5E4E - chains A and C of the 3 polymer chains in the assembly; structure by X-ray diffraction, 3.00 A resolution.

# Chain A
Molecule: Interleukin-13
Source organism: Homo sapiens
UniProt: P35225 (IL13_HUMAN); residues 1-113 here correspond to UniProt positions 34-146 (UniProt number = residue number + 33)
Sequence (113 residues; numbered 1 to 113; the number before each row is that of its first residue):
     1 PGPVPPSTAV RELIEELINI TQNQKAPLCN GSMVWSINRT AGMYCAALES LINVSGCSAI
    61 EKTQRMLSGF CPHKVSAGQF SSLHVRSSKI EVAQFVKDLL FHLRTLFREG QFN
Unresolved in the structure: 24-25
Construct notes: engineered mutation Val-10 (Leu43 in P35225), Ile-18 (Val51 in P35225), Arg-39 (Leu72 in P35225), Ser-87 (Asp120 in P35225), Ser-88 (Thr121 in P35225), Phe-101 (Leu134 in P35225), Arg-104 (Lys137 in P35225), Thr-105 (Lys138 in P35225), Gln-111 (Arg144 in P35225)
Swiss-Prot annotation at these positions:
  - glycosylation (N-linked (GlcNAc...) asparagine): Asn-19, Asn-30, Asn-38, Asn-53
Disulfide bonds: Cys-29/Cys-57, Cys-45/Cys-71

# Chain C
Molecule: Interleukin-13 receptor subunit alpha-1
Source organism: Homo sapiens
UniProt: P78552 (I13R1_HUMAN); residues 23-340 here = UniProt positions 23-340
Sequence (318 residues; each row starts with the number of its first residue):
    23 GGGAAPTETQ PPVTNLSVSV ENLCTVIWTW NPPEGASSNC SLWYFSHFGD KQDKKIAPET
    83 RRSIEVPLNE RICLQVGSQC STNESEKPSI LVEKCISPPE GDPESAVTEL QCIWHNLSYM
   143 KCSWLPGRNT SPDTNYTLYY WHRSLEKIHQ CENIFREGQY FGCSFDLTKV KDSSFEQHSV
   203 QIMVKDNAGK IKPSFNIVPL TSRVKPDPPH IKNLSFHNDD LYVQWENPQN FISRCLFYEV
   263 EVNNSQTETH NVFYVQEAKC ENPEFERNVE NTSCFMVPGV LPDTLNTVRI RVKTNKLCYE
   323 DDKLWSNWSQ EMSIGKKR
Unresolved in the structure: 23-31, 192-197
Swiss-Prot annotation at these positions:
  - motif: Trp-327 to Ser-331 (WSXWS motif)
  - glycosylation (N-linked (GlcNAc...) asparagine): Asn-37, Asn-61, Asn-105, Asn-138, Asn-157, Asn-235, Asn-265, Asn-293, Asn-329
Disulfide bonds: Cys-62/Cys-102, Cys-95/Cys-117, Cys-134/Cys-144, Cys-173/Cys-185, Cys-257/Cys-320, Cys-282/Cys-296
Residues lining bound ligands: N-acetylglucosamine (NAG; 2-acetamido-2-deoxy-beta-D-glucopyranose): Asp-242, Tyr-244, Met-298
From the paper describing this entry:
  - conformationally variable residues (side-chain flip): Trp-65

# Chain A / chain C interface
Pairs across the interface (42; chain A residue first):
  Ile-14(A) / Lys-318(C)
  Ile-14(A) / Leu-319(C)
  Ile-18(A) / Lys-318(C)
  Gly-31(A) / Lys-76(C)  hydrogen bond (backbone-side chain)
  Met-33(A) / Lys-76(C)
  Met-33(A) / Lys-77(C)
  Met-33(A) / Glu-106(C)
  Trp-35(A) / Trp-65(C)  hydrophobic
  Trp-35(A) / Thr-104(C)
  Arg-86(A) / Trp-65(C)
  Ser-87(A) / Trp-65(C)
  Ser-87(A) / Pro-80(C)
  Ser-87(A) / Glu-81(C)
  Ser-88(A) / Lys-77(C)
  Ser-88(A) / Ile-78(C)
  Ser-88(A) / Ala-79(C)
  Lys-89(A) / Lys-77(C)
  Lys-89(A) / Ile-78(C)  hydrogen bond (backbone-backbone)
  Lys-89(A) / Thr-104(C)
  Lys-89(A) / Glu-106(C)  salt bridge
  Ile-90(A) / Lys-76(C)
  Glu-91(A) / Lys-73(C)
  Glu-91(A) / Asp-75(C)
  Glu-91(A) / Lys-76(C)  hydrogen bond (side chain-backbone)
  Phe-101(A) / Gln-199(C)
  Phe-101(A) / Thr-223(C)
  His-102(A) / Glu-198(C)
  Arg-104(A) / Lys-318(C)  hydrogen bond (side chain-backbone)
  Arg-104(A) / Leu-319(C)
  Arg-104(A) / Cys-320(C)
  Arg-104(A) / Tyr-321(C)  hydrogen bond (side chain-backbone)
  Arg-104(A) / Glu-322(C)
  Phe-107(A) / Arg-256(C)
  Phe-107(A) / Leu-319(C)
  Phe-107(A) / Cys-320(C)  hydrophobic
  Arg-108(A) / Thr-223(C)
  Arg-108(A) / Ile-254(C)
  Arg-108(A) / Arg-256(C)
  Arg-108(A) / Cys-257(C)
  Arg-108(A) / Cys-320(C)  hydrogen bond (side chain-backbone)
  Gly-110(A) / Arg-256(C)
  Phe-112(A) / Arg-256(C)
Interface residues without a listed pair, chain A (23 interface residues in all): Arg-11, Thr-40, Gln-94, Asp-98, Glu-109
Interface residues without a listed pair, chain C (24 interface residues in all): Phe-67, Gln-74
From the paper, about this interface:
  - residue pairs: Trp-35(A)/Trp-65(C), Arg-86(A)/Trp-65(C)
  - interface residues, chain A: Phe-107(A), Arg-108(A)

# Overview
The interface between chain A and chain C involves 23 residues on one side and 24 on the other, with 6
hydrogen bonds and 1 salt bridge. Among the polar pairs are Lys-89(A)/Glu-106(C), Gly-31(A)/Lys-76(C) and
Glu-91(A)/Lys-76(C). The authors report contacts between Trp-35(A) and Trp-65(C) and Arg-86(A) and Trp-65(C).
The paper reports interface residues Phe-107(A) and Arg-108(A); conformational variability at Trp-65(C).
Here chain A is Interleukin-13 and chain C is Interleukin-13 receptor subunit alpha-1, both from Homo sapiens.
Entry 5E4E (Engineered Interleukin-13 bound to receptor) was determined by X-ray diffraction.
